1UHD - chains B and A; structure by X-ray diffraction, 2.00 A resolution.

== Chain B ==
Name: Aspartate 1-decarboxylase beta chain
Source organism: Helicobacter pylori
Notes: EC 4.1.1.11
UniProt: P56065 (PAND_HELPY); residues 1-24 here = UniProt positions 1-24
Chain sequence (24 residues; numbered 1 to 24; the number before each row is that of its first residue):
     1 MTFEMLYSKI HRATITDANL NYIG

== Chain A ==
Name: Aspartate 1-decarboxylase alpha chain
Source organism: Helicobacter pylori
Notes: EC 4.1.1.11
UniProt: P56065 (PAND_HELPY); residue numbers follow UniProt; this construct covers 25-117
Chain sequence (96 residues; row label = number of the first residue in the row):
    25 SITIDEDLAK LAKLREGMKV EIVDVNNGER FSTYVILGKK RGEICVNGAA ARKVAIGDVV
    85 IILAYASMNE DEINAHKPSI VLVDEKNEIL EKGLEH
Modified residues: Ser25 (post-translational modification; PYR)
Sequence notes: expression tag (118-120)
Swiss-Prot annotation at these positions:
  - active site: Tyr58 (Proton donor)
  - binding site (substrate): Thr57, Gly72 to Ala74

== Interface between chain B and chain A ==
Pairs across the interface (85):
  Met1(B) - Asn93(A)
  Thr2(B) - Met92(A)
  Phe3(B) - Ala90(A)
  Phe3(B) - Ser91(A)
  Phe3(B) - Met92(A)  hydrogen bond (backbone-backbone)
  Phe3(B) - Ile97(A)  hydrophobic
  Glu4(B) - Ala90(A)
  Glu4(B) - Ser91(A)
  Met5(B) - Tyr89(A)
  Met5(B) - Ala90(A)  hydrogen bond (backbone-backbone)
  Met5(B) - Met92(A)  hydrophobic
  Met5(B) - Ile97(A)  hydrophobic
  Leu6(B) - Ala88(A)
  Leu6(B) - Tyr89(A)
  Leu6(B) - His100(A)  hydrogen bond (backbone-side chain)
  Leu6(B) - Pro102(A)
  Leu6(B) - His120(A)
  Tyr7(B) - Lys37(A)
  Tyr7(B) - Ala88(A)  hydrogen bond (backbone-backbone)
  Tyr7(B) - Tyr89(A)
  Tyr7(B) - His100(A)
  Tyr7(B) - Pro102(A)
  Tyr7(B) - Ser103(A)  hydrogen bond (backbone-backbone)
  Ser8(B) - Ala36(A)  hydrogen bond (side chain-backbone)
  Ser8(B) - Leu38(A)
  Ser8(B) - Leu87(A)
  Ser8(B) - Ala88(A)  hydrogen bond (backbone-backbone)
  Ser8(B) - Ser103(A)
  Lys9(B) - Ile85(A)
  Lys9(B) - Ile86(A)
  Lys9(B) - Ser103(A)  hydrogen bond (backbone-backbone)
  Lys9(B) - Ile104(A)
  Lys9(B) - Val105(A)  hydrogen bond (backbone-backbone)
  Ile10(B) - Leu32(A)  hydrophobic
  Ile10(B) - Ala36(A)  hydrophobic
  Ile10(B) - Leu38(A)  hydrophobic
  Ile10(B) - Val84(A)
  Ile10(B) - Ile85(A)
  Ile10(B) - Ile86(A)  hydrogen bond (backbone-backbone)
  Ile10(B) - Val105(A)
  His11(B) - Ile85(A)
  His11(B) - Val105(A)  hydrogen bond (backbone-backbone)
  His11(B) - Leu106(A)
  His11(B) - Val107(A)
  Arg12(B) - Val83(A)
  Arg12(B) - Val84(A)  hydrogen bond (backbone-backbone)
  Arg12(B) - Ile85(A)
  Arg12(B) - Val107(A)
  Ala13(B) - Ile68(A)  hydrophobic
  Ala13(B) - Asp82(A)
  Ala13(B) - Val83(A)
  Ala13(B) - Val84(A)  hydrogen bond (backbone-backbone)
  Ala13(B) - Val107(A)  hydrophobic
  Ala13(B) - Asn111(A)
  Thr14(B) - Ile68(A)
  Thr14(B) - Gly81(A)
  Thr14(B) - Asp82(A)
  Thr14(B) - Glu109(A)
  Thr14(B) - Asn111(A)
  Ile15(B) - Ile68(A)  hydrophobic
  Ile15(B) - Val70(A)  hydrophobic
  Ile15(B) - Ile80(A)
  Ile15(B) - Gly81(A)  hydrogen bond (backbone-backbone)
  Ile15(B) - Asp82(A)  hydrogen bond (backbone-backbone)
  Ile15(B) - Val84(A)  hydrophobic
  Thr16(B) - Gly66(A)
  Thr16(B) - Glu67(A)
  Thr16(B) - Ile68(A)  hydrogen bond (backbone-backbone)
  Thr16(B) - Ile80(A)
  Thr16(B) - Asn111(A)
  Asp17(B) - Ile68(A)  hydrogen bond (backbone-backbone)
  Asp17(B) - Cys69(A)
  Asp17(B) - Val70(A)  hydrogen bond (backbone-backbone)
  Asp17(B) - Ile80(A)
  Ala18(B) - Val70(A)
  Ala18(B) - Ile80(A)
  Asn19(B) - Val70(A)  hydrogen bond (backbone-backbone)
  Asn19(B) - Asn71(A)
  Asn19(B) - Gly72(A)  hydrogen bond (backbone-backbone)
  Leu20(B) - Gly72(A)
  Leu20(B) - Ala75(A)
  Leu20(B) - Arg76(A)
  Tyr22(B) - Ile60(A)
  Tyr22(B) - Asn71(A)
  Tyr22(B) - Gly72(A)
Interface residues without a listed pair, chain B (22 interface residues in all): Gly24
Interface residues without a listed pair, chain A (45 interface residues in all): Ile28, Val49, Tyr58, Ala73, Ala79, Glu94

== In short ==
22 residues of chain B and 45 residues of chain A are in contact; the contacts include 20 hydrogen bonds.
Polar pairs include Leu6(B)-His100(A), Ser8(B)-Ala36(A) and Phe3(B)-Met92(A). Curated annotation (UniProt)
lists active-site residue Tyr58(A) and 4 substrate-binding residues on chain A.
Chain B is Aspartate 1-decarboxylase beta chain and chain A is Aspartate 1-decarboxylase alpha chain, both
from Helicobacter pylori; the structure, Crystal structure of aspartate decarboxylase, pyruvoly group bound
form, was determined by X-ray diffraction.
